PDB entry 7NKT | X-ray diffraction, 2.30 A resolution | chains AAA and BBB

== Chain AAA ==
Protein: Spike protein S1
Source organism: Severe acute respiratory syndrome coronavirus 2
Reference sequence: P0DTC2 (SPIKE_SARS2); numbering as in UniProt (aligned over 319-541)
Chain sequence (229 residues; numbered 319 to 547; the number before each row is that of its first residue):
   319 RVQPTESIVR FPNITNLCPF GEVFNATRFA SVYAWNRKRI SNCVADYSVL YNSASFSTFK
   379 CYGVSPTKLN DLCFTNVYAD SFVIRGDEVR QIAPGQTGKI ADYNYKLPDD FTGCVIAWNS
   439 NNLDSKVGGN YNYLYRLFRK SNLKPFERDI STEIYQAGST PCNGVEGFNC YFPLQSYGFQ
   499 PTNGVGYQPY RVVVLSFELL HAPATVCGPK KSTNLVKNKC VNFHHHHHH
Not modelled in the structure: 319-331, 528-547
Sequence notes: expression tag (542-547)
Disulfide bonds: Cys336-Cys361, Cys379-Cys432, Cys391-Cys525, Cys480-Cys488
Glycans and other covalent adducts: N-acetylglucosamine (NAG) linked to Asn343
Curated features (UniProtKB/Swiss-Prot):
  - region: Arg403 to Asp405 (Integrin-binding motif), Asn448 to Phe456 (Immunodominant HLA epitope recognized by the CD8+)
  - glycosylation: Thr323 (O-linked (GalNAc) threonine), Ser325 (O-linked (HexNAc...) serine), Asn331 (N-linked (GlcNAc...) (complex) asparagine), Asn343 (N-linked (GlcNAc...) (complex) asparagine)
  - natural variant: Gly339 (G339D: In strain: Omicron/BA.1, Omicron/BA.2 and 4 more; G339H: In strain: Omicron/BA.2.75, Omicron/XBB.1.5 and 1 more), Arg346 (R346K: In strain: Mu/B.1.621; R346T: In strain: Omicron/BQ.1.1, Omicron/XBB.1.5 and 1 more), Leu368 (L368I: In strain: Omicron/XBB.1.5, Omicron/EG.5.1), Ser371 (S371F: In strain: Omicron/BA.2, Omicron/BA.2.12.1 and 6 more; S371L: In strain: Omicron/BA.1), Ser373 (S373P: In strain: Omicron/BA.1, Omicron/BA.2 and 7 more), Ser375 (S375F: In strain: Omicron/BA.1, Omicron/BA.2 and 7 more), Thr376 (T376A: In strain: Omicron/BA.2, Omicron/BA.2.12.1 and 5 more), Asp405 (D405N: In strain: Omicron/BA.2, Omicron/BA.2.12.1 and 6 more), Arg408 (R408S: In strain: Omicron/BA.2, Omicron/BA.2.12.1 and 6 more), Lys417 (K417N: In strain: Beta/B.1.351, Omicron/BA.1 and 8 more; K417T: In strain: Gamma/P.1), Asn440 (N440K: In strain: Omicron/BA.1, Omicron/BA.2 and 7 more), Lys444 (K444T: In strain: Omicron/BQ.1.1), 16 further natural variant entries in UniProt
  - mutagenesis: Asn331 (N331Q: Reduced viral infectivity), Asn343 (N343Q: Reduced viral infectivity), Leu452 (L452R: Increased resistance to neutralizing antibodies. Decreases HLA binding to NF9 epitope. Increased binding affinity to human ACE2), Tyr453 (Y453F: Decreased HLA binding to NF9 epitope. Increased binding affinity to human ACE2), Ala475 (A475V: Increased resistance to neutralizing antibodies), Val483 (V483A: Increased resistance to neutralizing antibodies), Glu484 (E484D: Increased replication in human TMEM106B overexpressing cells), Phe490 (F490L: Increased resistance to neutralizing antibodies and human covalescent sera neutralization), Gln493 (Q493N: Reduced host ACE2-binding affinity in vitro; Q493Y: Reduced host ACE2-binding affinity in vitro), Asn501 (N501T: Reduced host ACE2-binding affinity in vitro; N501Y: Increased binding affinity to human ACE2), His519 (H519P: Increased resistance to human covalescent sera neutralization)

== Chain BBB ==
Protein: neutralizing nanobody NM1226
Source organism: Vicugna pacos
Notes: antibody fragment or engineered binder
Chain sequence (144 residues; each row starts with the number of its first residue):
     1 QVQLVESGGG SVQPGGSLRL SCLGSGSLDY YAIGWFRQAP GKEREGVSCI ASSGDRTIYA
    61 DSVKGRFTIS RDYGKNTVYL QMNSLKPEDT AMYYCAALQG SYYYTGFVAN EYDYWGQGAP
   121 VTVSSEQKLI SEEDLKKKHH HHHH
Not modelled in the structure: 126-144
Disulfide bonds: Cys22-Cys95

== Interface between chain AAA and chain BBB ==
Contacting residue pairs (38; chain AAA residue first):
  Leu368(AAA) with Ser101(BBB)
  Tyr369(AAA) with Ser52(BBB); Gly100(BBB); Ser101(BBB); Tyr102(BBB), hydrogen bond (backbone-backbone)
  Asn370(AAA) with Tyr102(BBB); Tyr103(BBB)
  Ser371(AAA) with Ser101(BBB), hydrogen bond (backbone-side chain); Tyr102(BBB); Tyr103(BBB), hydrogen bond (backbone-backbone); Tyr104(BBB)
  Ala372(AAA) with Ser101(BBB); Tyr103(BBB); Tyr104(BBB)
  Ser373(AAA) with Ser101(BBB), hydrogen bond (backbone-side chain)
  Phe374(AAA) with Gly100(BBB); Ser101(BBB), hydrogen bond (backbone-backbone); Tyr104(BBB)
  Ser375(AAA) with Leu98(BBB); Gln99(BBB); Gly100(BBB); Tyr104(BBB); Glu111(BBB)
  Thr376(AAA) with Gln99(BBB)
  Phe377(AAA) with Gln99(BBB), hydrogen bond (backbone-backbone); Gly100(BBB); Ser101(BBB)
  Lys378(AAA) with Gln99(BBB); Asp113(BBB), salt bridge
  Ser383(AAA) with Tyr30(BBB), hydrogen bond
  Pro384(AAA) with Tyr30(BBB)
  Gly404(AAA) with Asn110(BBB)
  Asp405(AAA) with Asn110(BBB), hydrogen bond
  Arg408(AAA) with Asn110(BBB), hydrogen bond (side chain-backbone); Asp113(BBB), salt bridge
  Val503(AAA) with Val108(BBB), hydrophobic
  Gly504(AAA) with Asn110(BBB)
  Tyr508(AAA) with Glu111(BBB), hydrogen bond
Also at the interface, not in a pair above, chain BBB (14 interface residues in all): Tyr112

== Summary ==
19 residues of chain AAA and 14 residues of chain BBB are in contact, with 10 hydrogen bonds and 2 salt
bridges. Among the polar pairs are Lys378(AAA)-Asp113(BBB), Arg408(AAA)-Asp113(BBB) and
Ser371(AAA)-Ser101(BBB). Covalently linked N-acetylglucosamine: at Asn343(AAA). UniProt lists 11 mutagenesis
sites on chain AAA.
Here chain AAA is Spike protein S1 (Severe acute respiratory syndrome coronavirus 2) and chain BBB is
neutralizing nanobody NM1226 (Vicugna pacos). Entry 7NKT (RBD domain of SARS-CoV2 in complex with neutralizing
nanobody NM1226) was determined by X-ray diffraction together with 7B27 from the same study.
